PDB entry 4C5E | X-ray diffraction, 1.95 A resolution | chains A and B of the 8 polymer chains in the assembly

== Chain A (and B) ==
Protein: Polycomb protein sfmbt
Source organism: Drosophila melanogaster
Notes: fragment: mbt, residues 531-980; chain B of this document is another copy of the same molecule, construct and numbering; everything in this record applies to it too
UniProtKB: Q9VK33 (SMBT_DROME); residues 531-980 here = UniProt positions 531-980
Amino-acid sequence (451 residues; row label = number of the first residue in the row):
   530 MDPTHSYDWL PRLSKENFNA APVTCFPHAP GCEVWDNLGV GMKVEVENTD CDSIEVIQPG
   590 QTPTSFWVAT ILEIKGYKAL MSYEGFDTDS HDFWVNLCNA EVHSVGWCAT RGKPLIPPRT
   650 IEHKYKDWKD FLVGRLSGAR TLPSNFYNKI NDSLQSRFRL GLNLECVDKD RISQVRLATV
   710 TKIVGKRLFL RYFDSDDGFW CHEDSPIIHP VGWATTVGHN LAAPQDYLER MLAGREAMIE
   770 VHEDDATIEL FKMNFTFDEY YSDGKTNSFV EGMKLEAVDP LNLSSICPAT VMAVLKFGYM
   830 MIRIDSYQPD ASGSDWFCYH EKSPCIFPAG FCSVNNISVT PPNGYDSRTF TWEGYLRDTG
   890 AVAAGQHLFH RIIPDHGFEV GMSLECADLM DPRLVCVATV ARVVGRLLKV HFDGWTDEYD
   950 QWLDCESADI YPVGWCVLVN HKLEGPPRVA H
Disordered / not traced: 530-533, 763-769 (chain B: 530-531, 764-770, 978-980)
Sequence notes: expression tag (530)
Reported in the primary citation:
  - conformationally variable residues (order/disorder transition): Val573 to Trp596
  - mutagenesis - G635K/A638E: abolished binding to Polycomb protein pho
  - mutagenesis - S633P/S673P: decreased binding to Polycomb protein pho
  - mutagenesis - K655G/K658G/R669G: unchanged binding to Polycomb protein pho

== How chain A and chain B interact ==
Residue-residue contacts (24):
  Asn546(A) with Asn546(B)
  Val569(A) with Asp904(B)
  Phe615(A) with Asn865(B)
  Asp616(A) with Asn865(B), hydrogen bond
  Phe660(A) with Val863(B)
  Arg664(A) with Val863(B); Asn864(B), hydrogen bond
  Ser666(A) with Arg900(B)
  Gly667(A) with Arg900(B); Ile901(B); Ile902(B), hydrogen bond (backbone-backbone)
  Arg669(A) with Asp904(B), salt bridge
  Val863(A) with Phe660(B); Arg664(B)
  Asn864(A) with Arg664(B), hydrogen bond
  Asn865(A) with Asp616(B), hydrogen bond (side chain-backbone)
  Gln895(A) with Val662(B); Gly663(B)
  Arg900(A) with Ser666(B); Gly667(B)
  Ile901(A) with Gly667(B)
  Ile902(A) with Gly667(B), hydrogen bond (backbone-backbone)
  Asp904(A) with Val569(B); Arg669(B), salt bridge
Interface residues without a listed pair, chain A (26 interface residues in all): Gly568, Lys653, Tyr654, Asp659, Val662, Gly663, Ala668, Ser862, Glu908
Interface residues without a listed pair, chain B (24 interface residues in all): Gly568, Tyr654, Asp659, Ala668, Ser862, Gln895, Glu908

== In short ==
26 residues of chain A and 24 residues of chain B are in contact; the contacts include 6 hydrogen bonds and 2
salt bridges. Polar contacts include Arg669(A)-Asp904(B), Asp616(A)-Asn865(B) and Arg664(A)-Asn864(B). The
paper reports that G635K/A638E of chain A abolish binding to Polycomb protein pho; conformational variability
at Val573(A); 3 substitutions were tested in all.
Both chains are Polycomb protein sfmbt (Drosophila melanogaster). Entry 4C5E (Crystal structure of the minimal
Pho-Sfmbt complex (P21 spacegroup)) was determined by X-ray diffraction (same publication as 4C5G, 4C5H and
4C5I).
